Entry 2RIU (X-ray diffraction, 1.70 A resolution); this record covers chain A.

[Chain A]
Name: 3,4-dihydroxy-2-butanone 4-phosphate synthase
From: Candida albicans
UniProt: Q5A3V6 (RIB3_CANAL); numbering as in UniProt (aligned over 1-204)
Amino-acid sequence (204 residues; numbered 1 to 204; the number before each row is that of its first residue):
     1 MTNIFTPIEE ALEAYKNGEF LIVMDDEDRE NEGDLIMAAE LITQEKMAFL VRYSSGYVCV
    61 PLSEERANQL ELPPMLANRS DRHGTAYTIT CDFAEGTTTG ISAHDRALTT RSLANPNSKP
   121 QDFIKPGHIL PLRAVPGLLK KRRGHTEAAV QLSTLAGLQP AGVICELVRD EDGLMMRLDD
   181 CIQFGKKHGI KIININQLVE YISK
Not modelled in the structure: 1-2, 78-83, 204
UniProt features mapped onto this chain:
  - binding site (Mg(2+)): Glu30, His145
  - binding site (D-ribulose 5-phosphate): Asp34, Thr85, Arg142 to Thr146
  - site (Essential for catalytic activity): His128, Glu166
  - modified residue: Cys59 (S-glutathionyl cysteine)
Small-molecule neighbours: ribulose-5-phosphate (5RP): Asp34, Cys59, Thr85, Tyr87, Leu132, Arg142, Gly144, His145, Thr146, Glu147, Ile164, Glu166

[Summary]
Bound to chain A: ribulose-5-phosphate. From UniProt: Mg2+-binding residues Glu30 and His145 and 7 D-ribulose
5-phosphate-binding residues.
Chain A is 3,4-dihydroxy-2-butanone 4-phosphate synthase (Candida albicans); the structure, Alternative models
for two crystal structures of Candida albicans 3,4-dihydroxy-2-butanone 4-phosphate synthase- alternate
interpreation, was determined by X-ray diffraction (same publication as 2RIS).
